6SUW - chains D and F of the 10 polymer chains in the assembly; structure by X-ray diffraction, 2.66 A resolution.

[Chain D (and F)]
Molecule: Uncharacterized protein
From: Rhodospirillum rubrum (strain ATCC 11170 / ATH 1.1.1 / DSM 467 / LMG 4362 / NCIB 8255 / S1)
Notes: chain F of this document is another copy of the same molecule, construct and numbering; everything in this record applies to it too
UniProt: Q2RVS1 (Q2RVS1_RHORT); residue numbers follow UniProt; this construct covers 1-96
Chain sequence (116 residues; numbered 1 to 116; the number before each row is that of its first residue):
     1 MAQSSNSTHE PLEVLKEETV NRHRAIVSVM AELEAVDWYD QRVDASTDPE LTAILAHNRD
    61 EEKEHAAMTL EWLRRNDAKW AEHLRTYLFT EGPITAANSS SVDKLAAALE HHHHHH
Disordered / not traced: 1-6, 96-116 (chain F: 1-6, 97-116)
Sequence notes: engineered mutation Ala-31 (Glu in Q2RVS1); expression tag (97-116)
Curated features (UniProtKB/Swiss-Prot):
  - binding site (Fe cation): Glu-32, Glu-62, His-65
  - binding site (Ca(2+)): Glu-34
  - mutagenesis: Glu-32 (E32A: Forms decamers in the absence of Fe(2+), no bound metal ions, 40% ferroxidase activity), Glu-34 (E34A: Altered oligomeric state in solution (decamers and dimers), no metal ligand at this site. Increased ferroxidase activity, alone and encapsulated), Trp-38 (W38A/G: Less stable oligomerization, cannot obtain crystals. Increased ferroxidase activity, alone and encapsulated), Glu-62 (E62A: Forms decamers in the absence of Fe(2+), binds 1 Ca(2+) via E-34, loss of ferroxidase activity), His-65 (H65A: No longer forms decamers in solution, a minor dimeric form is observed, binds 3 Ca(2+), 55% ferroxidase activity)
Ion coordination: Fe ion site 1: Glu-32, Glu-62, His-65 (shared with 1 residue of chain E); Ca2+: Glu-61 (shared with 1 residue of chain E); Fe ion site 2: Glu-62 (shared with 3 residues of chain E)
Reported in the primary citation:
  - mutagenesis - E31A (5-fold), W38A (5-fold): increased catalytic activity on Fe(II)
  - mutagenesis - E31A: unchanged stability
  - mutagenesis - W38G: decreased stability
  - mutagenesis - E31A: unchanged binding to Zn(II)
  - mutagenesis - E31A/E34A: increased catalytic activity
  - mutagenesis - E31A/E34A: abolished binding to zinc

[How chain D and chain F interact]
Contacting residue pairs (9; chain D residue first):
  Ser-7(D) / His-9(F)  hydrogen bond (side chain-backbone)
  Leu-12(D) / Pro-11(F)  hydrophobic
  Arg-24(D) / Glu-10(F)  salt bridge
  Glu-50(D) / Gly-92(F)
  Glu-50(D) / Pro-93(F)
  Glu-50(D) / Ile-94(F)  hydrogen bond (side chain-backbone)
  Ala-53(D) / Thr-95(F)
  Ile-54(D) / Ile-94(F)  hydrophobic
  Ile-54(D) / Thr-95(F)
Other interface residues (no listed pair), chain D (7 interface residues in all): His-57

[In short]
Chain D and chain F each contribute 7 residues to their interface, with 2 hydrogen bonds and 1 salt bridge.
Polar contacts include Arg-24(D)/Glu-10(F), Ser-7(D)/His-9(F) and Glu-50(D)/Ile-94(F). From the paper: E31A
and W38A of chain D increase catalytic activity on Fe(II); W38G of chain D reduces stability.
Chain D and chain F are both Uncharacterized protein (Rhodospirillum rubrum (strain ATCC 11170 / ATH 1.1.1 /
DSM 467 / LMG 4362 / NCIB 8255 / S1)); the structure, Crystal structure of Rhodospirillum rubrum Rru_A0973
E31A variant, was determined by X-ray diffraction together with 6SV1 from the same study.
